Entry 1EH6 (X-ray diffraction, 2.00 A resolution); this record covers chain A.

# Chain A
Name: O6-alkylguanine-DNA alkyltransferase
From: Homo sapiens
Notes: EC 2.1.1.63
UniProtKB: P16455 (MGMT_HUMAN); numbering as in UniProt (aligned over 1-207)
Chain sequence (207 residues; each row starts with the number of its first residue):
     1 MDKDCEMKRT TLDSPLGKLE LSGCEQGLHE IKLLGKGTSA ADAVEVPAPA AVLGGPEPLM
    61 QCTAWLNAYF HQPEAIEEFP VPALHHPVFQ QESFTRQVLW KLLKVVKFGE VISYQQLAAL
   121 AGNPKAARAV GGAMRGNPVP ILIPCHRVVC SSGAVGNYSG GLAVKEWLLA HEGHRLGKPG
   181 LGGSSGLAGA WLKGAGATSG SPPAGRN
Unresolved in the structure: 1-4, 36-44, 182-207
Swiss-Prot annotation at these positions:
  - active site: Cys145 (Nucleophile)
  - binding site (Zn(2+)): Cys5, Cys24, His29, His85
  - binding site (DNA): Thr95, Tyr114, Gln115, Asn123, Arg128, Ser151
  - modified residue (Phosphoserine): Ser14, Ser201
  - mutagenesis: Tyr114 (Y114A: Decreases activity towards methylated DNA over 1000-fold. Slightly reduced reactivity with O6-benzylguanine; Y114E: Loss of DNA repair activity ...), Arg128 (R128A/D: Decreases activity towards methylated DNA over 1000-fold. No effect on reactivity with O6-benzylguanine; R128G: Loss of DNA repair activity; R128K/L: Slightly reduced DNA repair activity), Pro138 (P138K: Decreased reactivity with O6-benzylguanine), Pro140 (P140A: Decreased reactivity with O6-benzylguanine), Cys145 (C145A: Loss of DNA repair activity), Gly156 (G156A: Decreased reactivity with O6-benzylguanine), Tyr158 (Y158A: Reduced DNA repair activity. Decreased reactivity with O6-benzylguanine; Y158F: Slightly reduced DNA repair activity)
Bound ions: Zn2+: Cys5, Cys24, His29, His85
What the authors report for this chain:
  - Zn2+ coordination: Cys5, Cys24, His29, His85
  - contacts within the chain: Asn137-Val139 (hydrogen bond), Asn137-Ile143 (hydrogen bond), Asn137-Cys145 (hydrogen bond), Ile141-Cys145 (water-mediated contact), Cys145-His146 (water-mediated contact), Pro144-His146 (hydrophobic contact), His146-Arg147 (hydrophobic contact), His146-Leu168 (hydrophobic contact), His146-Glu172 (hydrogen bond), Cys145-Tyr158 (water-mediated contact), Val148-Lys165 (hydrogen bond), Val155-Lys165 (hydrogen bond), Asn157-Lys165 (hydrogen bond), Arg147-Glu172 (salt bridge)
  - conformationally variable residues: Pro56
  - catalytic residues: Cys145
  - catalytic residues: Tyr114, His146 (proposed by the authors, not directly observed)
  - mutagenesis - R128K: decreased catalytic activity on methylated duplex DNA
  - mutagenesis - R128A, R128D, R128E, R128G, R128L (5-fold): decreased catalytic activity
  - mutagenesis - C145A: abolished catalytic activity
  - mutagenesis - C145F, C145L: decreased stability
  - mutagenesis - N137A: decreased stability (citing earlier work)
  - mutagenesis - R128G: unchanged catalytic activity on free O6-BG
  - mutagenesis - P140A (40-fold), P140K (104-fold), G160H, G160R: decreased binding to O6-BG (citing earlier work)
  - mutagenesis - Y158H (6.2 x 103): decreased binding to benzyl group (citing earlier work)
  - mutagenesis - G160W: increased binding to O6-BG (citing earlier work)

# In short
The Zn2+ site is built by Cys5, Cys24, His29 and His85. From UniProt: active-site residue Cys145, 4
Zn2+-binding residues, 6 DNA-binding residues and 7 mutagenesis sites. The paper reports catalytic residues
Cys145, Tyr114 and His146; R128A, R128D and R128E, among others, reduce catalytic activity; 16 substitutions
were tested in all.
Chain A is O6-alkylguanine-DNA alkyltransferase (Homo sapiens); the structure, Human O6-alkylguanine-DNA
alkyltransferase, was determined by X-ray diffraction together with 1EH7 and 1EH8 from the same study.
